6F28 - chain A; structure by X-ray diffraction, 2.40 A resolution.

== Chain A ==
Molecule: Glutamate receptor ionotropic, kainate 3
Source organism: Rattus norvegicus
UniProtKB: P42264 (GRIK3_RAT), isoform P42264-2; the construct has insertions or renumbered stretches relative to UniProt, so the offset changes along the chain: 4-118 = UniProt 432-546; 121-258 = UniProt 669-806
Sequence (258 residues; row label = number of the first residue in the row):
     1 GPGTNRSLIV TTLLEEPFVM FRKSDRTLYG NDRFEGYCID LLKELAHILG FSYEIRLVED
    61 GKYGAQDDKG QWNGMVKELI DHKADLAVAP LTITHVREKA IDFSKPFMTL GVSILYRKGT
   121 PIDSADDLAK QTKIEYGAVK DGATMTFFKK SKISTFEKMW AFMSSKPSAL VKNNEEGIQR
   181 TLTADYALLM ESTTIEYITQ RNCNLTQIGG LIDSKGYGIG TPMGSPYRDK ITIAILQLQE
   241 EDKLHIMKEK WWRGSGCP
Disordered / not traced: 1-4
Sequence notes: cloning artifact (1-3); linker (119-120)
Curated features (UniProtKB/Swiss-Prot):
  - binding site (L-glutamate): Pro-90, Thr-92, Arg-97, Ala-143, Thr-144, Glu-191
  - glycosylation (N-linked (GlcNAc...) asparagine): Asn-5, Asn-204
Cystine bridges: Cys-203/Cys-257
Bound ions: Zn2+ site 1: His-82 (shared with 2 residues of chain B); Zn2+ site 2: His-95, Glu-98 (shared with 2 residues of chain B); Zn2+ site 3: Glu-196, His-245, Lys-248, Glu-249
Ligand contacts: CG8 ((2S)-2-azanyl-3-[6-methyl-2,4-bis(oxidanylidene)-5,7-dihydropyrrolo[3,4-d]pyrimidin-1-yl]propanoic acid): Glu-15, Phe-18, Tyr-63, Pro-90, Leu-91, Thr-92, Arg-97, Gly-142, Ala-143, Thr-144, Asn-174, Leu-189, Met-190, Glu-191, Thr-193, Thr-194, Tyr-217

== Overview ==
Ligands of chain A: compound CG8. His-95 and Glu-98 coordinate Zn2+ site 2. Glu-196, His-245, Lys-248 and
Glu-249 form the Zn2+ site 3. UniProt lists 6 L-glutamate-binding residues.
Chain A is Glutamate receptor ionotropic, kainate 3 (Rattus norvegicus); the structure, Crystal structure of
the kainate receptor GluK3 ligand binding domain in complex with
(S)-1-[2'-Amino-2'-carboxyethyl]-6-methyl-5,7-dihydropyrrolo[3,4-d]pyrimidin-2,4(1H,3H)-dione at resolution
..., was determined by X-ray diffraction together with 6F29 from the same study.
